PDB entry 9BNP | electron microscopy, 3.17 A resolution | chains I and J of the 8 polymer chains in the assembly

== Chain I ==
Molecule: Envelope glycoprotein Gp120
Organism: Human immunodeficiency virus 1
Reference sequence: Q2N0S6 (Q2N0S6_9HIV1); aligned to UniProt positions 32-499 over residues 33-505 (the alignment contains insertions or deletions, so no single offset holds)
Chain sequence (468 residues; numbered 33 to 505 plus 22 insertion-coded residues; 27 numbers in that range are skipped by the numbering (no residue carries them; nothing is unmodelled there); the number before each row is that of its first residue; a row labelled like 185A-185I holds insertion residues (185A, then the next letters in order)):
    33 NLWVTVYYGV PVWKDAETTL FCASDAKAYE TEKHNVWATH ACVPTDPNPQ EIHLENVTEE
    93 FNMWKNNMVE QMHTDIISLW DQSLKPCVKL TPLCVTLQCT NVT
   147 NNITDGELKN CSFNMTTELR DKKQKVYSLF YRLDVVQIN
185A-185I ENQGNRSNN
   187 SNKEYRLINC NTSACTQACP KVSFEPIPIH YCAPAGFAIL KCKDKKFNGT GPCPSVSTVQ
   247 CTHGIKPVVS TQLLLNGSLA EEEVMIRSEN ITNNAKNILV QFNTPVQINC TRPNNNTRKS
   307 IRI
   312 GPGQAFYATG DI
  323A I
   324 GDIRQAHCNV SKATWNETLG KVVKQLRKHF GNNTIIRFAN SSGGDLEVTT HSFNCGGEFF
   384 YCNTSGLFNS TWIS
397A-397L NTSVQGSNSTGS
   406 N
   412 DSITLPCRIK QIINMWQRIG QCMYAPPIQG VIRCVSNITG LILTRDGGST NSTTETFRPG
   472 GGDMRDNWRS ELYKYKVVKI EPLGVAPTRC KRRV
Not modelled in the structure: 58-65, 185A-185I, 397A-397L
Disulfides: Cys54-Cys74, Cys119-Cys205, Cys126-Cys196, Cys131-Cys157, Cys201-Cys433, Cys218-Cys247, Cys228-Cys239, Cys296-Cys331, Cys378-Cys445, Cys385-Cys418
Covalent attachments: N-acetylglucosamine (NAG) linked to Asn88, Asn133, Asn156, Asn197, Asn234, Asn262, Asn276, Asn295, Asn301, Asn332, Asn339, Asn355, Asn363, Asn386, Asn392, Asn448; glycan linked to Asn160
Sequence notes: conflict Cys201 (Ile200 in Q2N0S6), Asn332 (Thr330 in Q2N0S6), Cys433 (Ala430 in Q2N0S6), Cys501 (Ala498 in Q2N0S6)
Reported in the primary citation:
  - post-translational modification sites: Asn156, Asn160

== Chain J ==
Molecule: Envelope glycoprotein Gp41
Organism: Human immunodeficiency virus 1
Reference sequence: Q2N0S6 (Q2N0S6_9HIV1); residues 520-664 here correspond to UniProt positions 517-661 (UniProt number = residue number - 3)
Chain sequence (145 residues; row label = number of the first residue in the row):
   520 LGFLGAAGST MGAASMTLTV QARNLLSGIV QQQSNLLRAI EAQQHLLKLT VWGIKQLQAR
   580 VLAVERYLRD QQLLGIWGCS GKLICCTNVP WNSSWSNRNL SEIWDNMTWL QWDKEISNYT
   640 QIIYGLLEES QNQQEKNEQD LLALD
Not modelled in the structure: 546-567
Disulfides: Cys598-Cys604
Covalent attachments: N-acetylglucosamine (NAG) linked to Asn618, Asn637
Sequence notes: conflict Cys605 (Thr602 in Q2N0S6)

== Chain I / chain J interface ==
Pairs across the interface - 105 pairs, chain I then chain J:
  Leu34(I) with Pro609(J); Trp610(J), hydrogen bond (backbone-backbone); Leu619(J), hydrophobic
  Trp35(I) with Thr606(J); Asn607(J); Val608(J); Pro609(J)
  Val36(I) with Thr606(J), hydrogen bond (backbone-side chain); Val608(J), hydrogen bond (backbone-backbone); Trp610(J), hydrophobic
  Thr37(I) with Cys604(J)
  Val38(I) with Leu593(J), hydrophobic; Trp596(J), hydrophobic; Leu602(J); Ile603(J); Cys604(J), hydrogen bond (backbone-backbone); Leu646(J), hydrophobic
  Tyr39(I) with Leu602(J); Ile603(J), hydrophobic; Trp623(J); Trp628(J), hydrophobic
  Tyr40(I) with Leu537(J); Leu544(J); Tyr586(J); Leu593(J), hydrophobic; Leu602(J), hydrogen bond (backbone-backbone)
  Gly41(I) with Leu537(J); Gln540(J)
  Val42(I) with Leu537(J), hydrophobic; Trp628(J), hydrophobic
  Pro43(I) with Leu523(J), hydrophobic; Ala525(J); Ala526(J), hydrophobic; Trp628(J); Leu629(J)
  Val44(I) with Trp628(J), hydrophobic; Asp632(J)
  Trp45(I) with Leu523(J), hydrophobic; Ala526(J), hydrophobic; Leu629(J)
  Thr50(I) with Leu581(J)
  Thr51(I) with Ala578(J)
  Leu52(I) with Lys574(J)
  Cys54(I) with Trp571(J), hydrophobic
  Trp69(I) with Trp571(J), hydrogen bond (backbone-side chain)
  Ala70(I) with Leu568(J); Trp571(J), hydrogen bond (backbone-side chain)
  His72(I) with Leu568(J)
  Ala73(I) with Leu568(J), hydrophobic
  Cys74(I) with Trp571(J), hydrogen bond
  Val75(I) with Gln575(J)
  Ile84(I) with Phe522(J)
  Leu86(I) with Leu523(J)
  Glu87(I) with Gly527(J)
  Asn88(I) with Gly527(J)
  Val89(I) with Ala526(J), hydrophobic; Gly527(J)
  Gln103(I) with Lys574(J)
  Asp107(I) with Lys574(J), salt bridge
  Leu111(I) with Trp571(J), hydrophobic
  Gln114(I) with Leu568(J); Thr569(J); Val570(J)
  Tyr217(I) with Trp571(J)
  Pro220(I) with Ala578(J), hydrophobic
  Ala221(I) with Leu544(J); Leu545(J); Ala582(J)
  Gly222(I) with Asn543(J); Arg585(J), hydrogen bond (backbone-side chain)
  Phe223(I) with Leu581(J), hydrophobic; Arg585(J)
  Thr244(I) with Phe522(J)
  Lys490(I) with Arg585(J)
  Ile491(I) with Leu523(J), hydrophobic; Leu544(J), hydrophobic; Arg585(J), hydrogen bond (backbone-side chain)
  Pro493(I) with Leu544(J), hydrophobic; Asp589(J)
  Leu494(I) with Asp589(J); Leu592(J), hydrophobic; Leu593(J), hydrophobic; Trp596(J), hydrophobic; Tyr643(J)
  Val496(I) with Trp631(J), hydrogen bond (backbone-side chain)
  Ala497(I) with Trp623(J), hydrophobic; Trp631(J)
  Pro498(I) with Trp610(J), hydrophobic; Trp623(J), hydrogen bond (backbone-side chain); Trp631(J)
  Thr499(I) with Trp623(J)
  Arg500(I) with Leu619(J)
  Cys501(I) with Cys605(J), disulfide
  Lys502(I) with Cys605(J); Asn607(J)
  Arg503(I) with Trp596(J), hydrogen bond (side chain-backbone); Gly597(J), hydrogen bond (side chain-backbone); Cys598(J), hydrogen bond; Cys605(J), hydrogen bond (side chain-backbone); Thr606(J); Asn607(J), hydrogen bond (backbone-side chain); Gln650(J), hydrogen bond; Gln653(J), hydrogen bond
  Val505(I) with Glu657(J); Leu660(J), hydrophobic
Other interface residues (no listed pair), chain I (56 interface residues in all): Lys46, Phe53, His85, Ser110, Ala224, Gly495
Other interface residues (no listed pair), chain J (58 interface residues in all): Gly521, Gly524, Met530, Ala533, Ser534, Ala541, Gln577, Gln590, Ile635, Ile642
Cross-chain cystine bridges: Cys501(I)-Cys605(J)

== Summary ==
56 residues of chain I face 58 of chain J across their interface; the contacts include 1 disulfide bond, 19
hydrogen bonds and 1 salt bridge. Polar contacts include Asp107(I)-Lys574(J), Val36(I)-Thr606(J) and
Trp69(I)-Trp571(J). N-acetylglucosamine is covalently linked to Asn88(I), Asn133(I), Asn156(I), Asn160(I),
Asn197(I) and Asn234(I) and 11 more. From the paper: modification sites Asn156(I) and Asn160(I).
Here chain I is Envelope glycoprotein Gp120 and chain J is Envelope glycoprotein Gp41, both from Human
immunodeficiency virus 1. Entry 9BNP (Cryo-EM structure of rhesus antibody V033-a.01 in complex with HIV-1 Env
BG505 DS-SOSIP) was determined by electron microscopy (same publication as 9BNK, 9BNM, 9BTH, 9BTI, 9BTJ, 9BTL
and 9BTV).
